6QQN - chains A and F of the 6 polymer chains in the assembly; structure by X-ray diffraction, 2.30 A resolution.

# Chain A
Protein: Tubulin alpha-1B chain
Organism: Bos taurus
UniProt: P81947 (TBA1B_BOVIN); numbering as in UniProt (aligned over 1-451)
Sequence (451 residues; each row starts with the number of its first residue):
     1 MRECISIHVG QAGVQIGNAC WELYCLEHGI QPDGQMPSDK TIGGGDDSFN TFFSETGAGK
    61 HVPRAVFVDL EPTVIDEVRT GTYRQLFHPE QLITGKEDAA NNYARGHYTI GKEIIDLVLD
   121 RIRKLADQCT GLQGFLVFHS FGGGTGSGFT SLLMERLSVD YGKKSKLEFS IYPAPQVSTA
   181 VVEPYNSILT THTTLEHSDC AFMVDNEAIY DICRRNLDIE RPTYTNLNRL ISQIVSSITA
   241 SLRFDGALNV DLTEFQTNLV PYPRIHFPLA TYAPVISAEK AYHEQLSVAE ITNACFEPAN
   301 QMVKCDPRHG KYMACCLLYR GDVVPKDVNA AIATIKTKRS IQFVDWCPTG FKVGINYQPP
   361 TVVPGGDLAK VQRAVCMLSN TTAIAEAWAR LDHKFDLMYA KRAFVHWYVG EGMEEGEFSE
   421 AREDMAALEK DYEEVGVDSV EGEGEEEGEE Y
Unresolved in the structure: 179, 438-451
Ion coordination: Ca2+: Asp39, Thr41, Gly44, Glu55
Ligand contacts: GTP (guanosine-5'-triphosphate): Gly10, Gln11, Ala12, Gln15, Ile16, Asp69, Asp98, Ala99, Ala100, Asn101, Ser140, Gly142, Gly143, Gly144, Thr145, Gly146, Ile171, Pro173, Val177, Ser178, Glu183, Asn206, Tyr224, Leu227, Asn228, Ile231

# Chain F
Protein: Tubulin-Tyrosine Ligase
Organism: Gallus gallus
UniProt: E1BQ43 (E1BQ43_CHICK); residue numbers follow UniProt; this construct covers 1-378
Sequence (384 residues; each row starts with the number of its first residue):
     1 MYTFVVRDEN SSVYAEVSRL LLATGQWKRL RKDNPRFNLM LGERNRLPFG RLGHEPGLVQ
    61 LVNYYRGADK LCRKASLVKL IKTSPELSES CTWFPESYVI YPTNLKTPVA PAQNGIRHLI
   121 NNTRTDEREV FLAAYNRRRE GREGNVWIAK SSAGAKGEGI LISSEASELL DFIDEQGQVH
   181 VIQKYLEKPL LLEPGHRKFD IRSWVLVDHL YNIYLYREGV LRTSSEPYNS ANFQDKTCHL
   241 TNHCIQKEYS KNYGRYEEGN EMFFEEFNQY LMDALNTTLE NSILLQIKHI IRSCLMCIEP
   301 AISTKHLHYQ SFQLFGFDFM VDEELKVWLI EVNGAPACAQ KLYAELCQGI VDVAISSVFP
   361 LADTGQKTSQ PTSIFIKLHH HHHH
Unresolved in the structure: 103-125, 142-143, 152-161, 174-178, 232-236, 244-255, 363-371, 381-384
Differences from the reference sequence: expression tag (379-384)
Ion coordination: Mg2+: Glu331, Asn333 (together with AMP-PCP)
Ligand contacts: AMP-PCP (ACP; phosphomethylphosphonic acid adenylate ester): Lys74, Ile148, Lys150, Gln183, Lys184, Tyr185, Leu186, Lys198, Asp200, Arg202, Arg222, His239, Leu240, Thr241, Asn242, Asp318, Met320, Ile330, Glu331, Asn333

# How chain A and chain F interact
Residue-residue contacts (22):
  Gln176(A) - Pro56(F)
  Glu207(A) - His54(F)  salt bridge
  Glu297(A) - His306(F)  salt bridge
  Pro298(A) - His306(F)
  Pro298(A) - Leu307(F)  hydrophobic
  Lys304(A) - His54(F)
  Lys304(A) - His308(F)
  Asp306(A) - Arg66(F)
  Arg308(A) - Pro300(F)  hydrogen bond (side chain-backbone)
  Arg308(A) - Ala301(F)  hydrogen bond (side chain-backbone)
  Arg308(A) - Ile302(F)
  Arg308(A) - Ser303(F)  hydrogen bond (side chain-backbone)
  His309(A) - Arg66(F)  hydrogen bond (side chain-backbone)
  His309(A) - Gly67(F)
  His309(A) - Ala301(F)
  Ser340(A) - Ala301(F)
  Glu386(A) - Gly50(F)
  Glu386(A) - Arg66(F)  salt bridge
  Arg390(A) - Gly50(F)
  Arg390(A) - His54(F)
  His393(A) - Arg51(F)
  Glu433(A) - Arg46(F)  salt bridge
Interface residues without a listed pair, chain A (17 interface residues in all): Pro175, Ala299, Cys305, Lys338
Interface residues without a listed pair, chain F (15 interface residues in all): Gly53

# Summary
Chain A and chain F form an interface of 17 and 15 residues respectively, with 4 hydrogen bonds and 4 salt
bridges. Among the polar pairs are Glu207(A)-His54(F), Glu297(A)-His306(F) and Glu386(A)-Arg66(F). Chain A
binds GTP. Ligands of chain F: AMP-PCP.
Chain A is Tubulin alpha-1B chain (Bos taurus) and chain F is Tubulin-Tyrosine Ligase (Gallus gallus); the
structure, Tubulin-TH588 complex, was determined by X-ray diffraction.
